2CCH - chains A and B of the 3 polymer chains in the assembly; structure by X-ray diffraction, 1.70 A resolution.

# Chain A
Molecule: Cell division protein kinase 2
Organism: Homo sapiens
Notes: EC 2.7.1.-
UniProt: P24941 (CDK2_HUMAN); residues 1-298 here = UniProt positions 1-298
Amino-acid sequence (299 residues; numbered 0 to 298; the number before each row is that of its first residue; numbering starts at 0):
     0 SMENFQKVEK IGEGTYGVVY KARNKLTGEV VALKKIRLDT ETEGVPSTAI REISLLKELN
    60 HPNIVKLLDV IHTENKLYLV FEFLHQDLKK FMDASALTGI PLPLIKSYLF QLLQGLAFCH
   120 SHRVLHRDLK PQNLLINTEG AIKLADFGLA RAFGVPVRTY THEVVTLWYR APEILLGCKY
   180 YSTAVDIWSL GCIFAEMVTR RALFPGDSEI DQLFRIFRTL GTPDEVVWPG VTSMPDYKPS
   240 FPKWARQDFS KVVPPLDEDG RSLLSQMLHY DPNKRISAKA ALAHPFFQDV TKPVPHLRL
Disordered / not traced: 297-298
Modified positions: Thr160 (phosphothreonine; TPO)
UniProt features mapped onto this chain:
  - active site: Asp127 (Proton acceptor)
  - binding site (ATP): Ile10 to Val18, Lys33, Glu81 to Leu83, Asp86, Lys129 to Asn132, Asp145
  - binding site (Mg(2+)): Asn132, Asp145
  - site (CDK7 binding): Lys9, Lys88, Lys89, Leu166
  - modified residue: Met1 (N-acetylmethionine), Lys6 (N6-acetyllysine), Thr14 (Phosphothreonine), Tyr15 (Phosphotyrosine), Tyr19 (Phosphotyrosine), Thr160 (Phosphothreonine)
  - natural variant: Pro45 (P45L: In a glioblastoma multiforme sample)
  - mutagenesis: Lys9 (K9F: Reduced phosphorylation by CAK), Thr14 (T14A: 2-fold increase in activity), Tyr15 (Y15F: 2-fold increase in activity), Lys88 to Lys89 (Reduced phosphorylation by CAK), Thr160 (T160A: Abolishes activity), Leu166 (L166R: Reduced phosphorylation by CAK and reduced kinase activity)
Ligand contacts: ATP (adenosine-5'-triphosphate): Ile10, Gly11, Glu12, Tyr15, Val18, Ala31, Lys33, Thr47, Val64, Phe80, Glu81, Phe82, Leu83, Asp86, Lys89, Lys129, Gln131, Asn132, Leu134, Asp145, Phe146, Gly147, Leu148

# Chain B
Molecule: Cyclin A2
Organism: Homo sapiens
Notes: fragment: cyclin fold fragment residues 175-432
UniProt: P20248 (CCNA2_HUMAN); residues 173-432 here = UniProt positions 173-432
Amino-acid sequence (260 residues; each row starts with the number of its first residue):
   173 NEVPDYHEDI HTYLREMEVK CKPKVGYMKK QPDITNSMRA ILVDWLVEVG EEYKLQNETL
   233 HLAVNYIDRF LSSMSVLRGK LQLVGTAAML LASKFEEIYP PEVAEFVYIT DDTYTKKQVL
   293 RMEHLVLKVL TFDLAAPTVN QFLTQYFLHQ QPANCKVESL AMFLGELSLI DADPYLKYLP
   353 SVIAGAAFHL ALYTVTGQSW PESLIRKTGY TLESLKPCLM DLHQTYLKAP QHAQQSIREK
   413 YKNSKYHGVS LLNPPETLNL

# Interface between chain A and chain B
Contacting residue pairs (70; chain A residue first):
  Thr41(A) - Lys288(B)  hydrogen bond (backbone-side chain)
  Glu42(A) - Lys266(B)  hydrogen bond (backbone-side chain)
  Glu42(A) - Glu274(B)
  Glu42(A) - Val275(B)  hydrogen bond (side chain-backbone)
  Gly43(A) - Lys266(B)
  Gly43(A) - Leu292(B)
  Gly43(A) - Glu295(B)
  Val44(A) - Lys266(B)  hydrogen bond (backbone-side chain)
  Val44(A) - Glu295(B)  hydrogen bond (backbone-side chain)
  Val44(A) - Leu299(B)  hydrophobic
  Ser46(A) - Lys266(B)  hydrogen bond (side chain-backbone)
  Ser46(A) - Pro272(B)
  Ile49(A) - Leu263(B)  hydrophobic
  Ile49(A) - Lys266(B)
  Ile49(A) - Leu306(B)  hydrophobic
  Arg50(A) - Lys266(B)
  Arg50(A) - Phe267(B)  hydrogen bond (side chain-backbone)
  Arg50(A) - Glu269(B)  hydrogen bond (side chain-backbone)
  Ile52(A) - Phe304(B)  hydrophobic
  Ser53(A) - Phe267(B)
  Ser53(A) - Phe304(B)
  Ser53(A) - Leu306(B)
  Leu54(A) - Ala307(B)  hydrophobic
  Lys56(A) - Thr303(B)  hydrogen bond (side chain-backbone)
  Lys56(A) - Asp305(B)  salt bridge
  Glu57(A) - Tyr185(B)  hydrogen bond
  Glu57(A) - Met189(B)
  Glu57(A) - Ala307(B)
  Val69(A) - Phe304(B)  hydrophobic
  His71(A) - His296(B)  hydrogen bond
  His71(A) - Phe304(B)
  Ala116(A) - Tyr178(B)
  His119(A) - Tyr178(B)
  His119(A) - Ile182(B)
  Ser120(A) - Tyr178(B)
  Ser120(A) - Asp181(B)  hydrogen bond
  Ser120(A) - Ile182(B)
  His121(A) - Tyr185(B)
  Arg122(A) - Ile182(B)
  Arg122(A) - Tyr185(B)
  Arg122(A) - Ala307(B)  hydrogen bond (side chain-backbone)
  Arg150(A) - Glu268(B)  salt bridge
  Arg150(A) - Glu269(B)
  Arg150(A) - Ile270(B)
  Ala151(A) - Phe267(B)  hydrophobic
  Phe152(A) - Ile182(B)  hydrophobic
  Val154(A) - His179(B)
  Val154(A) - Ile182(B)  hydrophobic
  Val154(A) - Thr316(B)
  Val154(A) - Gln317(B)  hydrogen bond (backbone-backbone)
  Val154(A) - Leu320(B)  hydrophobic
  Pro155(A) - Glu174(B)
  Pro155(A) - Thr316(B)
  Val156(A) - Glu174(B)  hydrogen bond (backbone-side chain)
  Arg157(A) - Gln228(B)  hydrogen bond
  Arg157(A) - Glu230(B)
  Arg157(A) - Glu268(B)  salt bridge
  Thr158(A) - Ile270(B)
  Tyr159(A) - Ile270(B)
  Thr160(A) - Glu269(B)
  Thr160(A) - Ile270(B)
  Asn272(A) - Asn173(B)
  Asn272(A) - Glu174(B)
  Asn272(A) - Val175(B)  hydrogen bond (side chain-backbone)
  Ser276(A) - Asp177(B)
  Ser276(A) - Tyr178(B)
  Ala277(A) - Tyr178(B)  hydrogen bond (backbone-side chain)
  Lys278(A) - Asp177(B)  hydrogen bond (side chain-backbone)
  Lys278(A) - Tyr178(B)  hydrogen bond (backbone-side chain)
  Lys278(A) - Asp181(B)  salt bridge
Also at the interface, not in a pair above, chain A (35 interface residues in all): Leu76, Thr182
Also at the interface, not in a pair above, chain B (36 interface residues in all): Leu186, Gln313

# Summary
Chain A and chain B form an interface of 35 and 36 residues respectively; the contacts include 20 hydrogen
bonds and 4 salt bridges. Polar contacts include Lys56(A)-Asp305(B), Arg150(A)-Glu268(B) and
Arg157(A)-Glu268(B). Bound to chain A: ATP.
Chain A is Cell division protein kinase 2 and chain B is Cyclin A2, both from Homo sapiens; the structure, The
crystal structure of CDK2 cyclin A in complex with a substrate peptide derived from CDC ..., was determined by
X-ray diffraction together with 2CCI from the same study.
